PDB entry 6UW3 | X-ray diffraction, 2.40 A resolution | chains B and A

# Chain B (and A)
Molecule: Phosphoenolpyruvate transferase
Organism: Mycolicibacterium smegmatis (strain ATCC 700084 / mc(2)155)
Notes: EC 2.7.8.28; chain A of this document is another copy of the same molecule, construct and numbering; everything in this record applies to it too
Reference sequence: A0QTG2 (FBIA_MYCS2); numbering as in UniProt (aligned over 1-327)
Chain sequence (327 residues; each row starts with the number of its first residue):
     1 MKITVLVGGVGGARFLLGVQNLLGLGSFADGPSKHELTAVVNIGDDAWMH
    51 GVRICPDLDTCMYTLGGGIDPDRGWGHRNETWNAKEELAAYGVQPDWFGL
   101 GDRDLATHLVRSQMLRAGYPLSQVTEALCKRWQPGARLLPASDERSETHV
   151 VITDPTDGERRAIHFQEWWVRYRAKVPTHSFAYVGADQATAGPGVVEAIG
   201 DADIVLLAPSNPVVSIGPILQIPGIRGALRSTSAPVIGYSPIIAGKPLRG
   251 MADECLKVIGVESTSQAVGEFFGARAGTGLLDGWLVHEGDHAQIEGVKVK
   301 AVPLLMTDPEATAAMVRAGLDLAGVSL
Disordered / not traced: 327
Swiss-Prot annotation at these positions:
  - binding site (7,8-didemethyl-8-hydroxy-5-deazariboflavin): Asp59
Ion coordination: Ca2+ site 1: Asp45, Asp57 (together with GDP, glycerol); Ca2+ site 2: Gly92 (shared with Asp157(A), Gly245(A) of chain A); Ca2+ site 3: Glu144, Gln188 (shared with Leu248(A), Gly250(A) of chain A)
Residues lining bound ligands: GDP (guanosine-5'-diphosphate): Gly8, Gly9, Val10, Gly11, Gly12, Arg14, Asp57, Trp169, Pro209, Ser210, Asn211, Ser215, Ser240, Pro241, Ile243, Leu248, Arg249, Ala252, Leu304, Leu305, Met306
From the paper describing this entry:
  - Ca2+ coordination: Asp45, Asp57
  - conformationally variable residues (order/disorder transition): Tyr239 to Glu254

# Chain B / chain A interface
Residue-residue contacts (44):
  His50(B) - Leu109(A)
  His50(B) - Gln113(A)
  Gly51(B) - Gln113(A)
  Met62(B) - Tyr91(A)
  His77(B) - Glu87(A)  salt bridge
  Thr81(B) - Asn83(A)  hydrogen bond
  Asn83(B) - Thr81(A)  hydrogen bond
  Asn83(B) - Arg103(A)
  Ala84(B) - Asp102(A)
  Ala84(B) - Ala106(A)
  Glu86(B) - Arg103(A)  salt bridge
  Glu87(B) - Arg103(A)  salt bridge
  Glu87(B) - Ala106(A)
  Glu87(B) - Arg131(A)  salt bridge
  Leu88(B) - Ala106(A)
  Leu88(B) - Val110(A)  hydrophobic
  Ala90(B) - Arg131(A)
  Tyr91(B) - Met62(A)
  Tyr91(B) - Thr107(A)  hydrogen bond
  Tyr91(B) - Arg131(A)
  Tyr91(B) - Trp132(A)  hydrogen bond
  Val93(B) - Val110(A)  hydrophobic
  Asp102(B) - Thr81(A)
  Asp102(B) - Ala84(A)
  Asp102(B) - Asp102(A)
  Arg103(B) - Asn83(A)  hydrogen bond
  Arg103(B) - Glu86(A)  salt bridge
  Arg103(B) - Glu87(A)  salt bridge
  Leu105(B) - Leu109(A)  hydrophobic
  Ala106(B) - Ala84(A)
  Ala106(B) - Glu87(A)
  Ala106(B) - Leu88(A)  hydrophobic
  Thr107(B) - Tyr91(A)  hydrogen bond
  Leu109(B) - His50(A)
  Leu109(B) - Val52(A)  hydrophobic
  Val110(B) - Leu88(A)  hydrophobic
  Gln113(B) - His50(A)
  Gln113(B) - Gly51(A)
  Arg116(B) - Arg116(A)
  Leu128(B) - Tyr91(A)  hydrophobic
  Arg131(B) - Glu87(A)  salt bridge
  Arg131(B) - Ala90(A)
  Arg131(B) - Tyr91(A)
  Trp132(B) - Tyr91(A)  hydrogen bond
Interface residues without a listed pair, chain B (27 interface residues in all): Val52, Tyr63
Interface residues without a listed pair, chain A (26 interface residues in all): Tyr63, His77, Leu105, Leu128

# In short
Chain B and chain A form an interface of 27 and 26 residues respectively; the contacts include 7 hydrogen
bonds and 7 salt bridges. Polar contacts include His77(B)-Glu87(A), Glu86(B)-Arg103(A) and Glu87(B)-Arg103(A).
Bound to chain B: GDP. From the paper: Ca2+ coordination by Asp45(B) and Asp57(B); conformational variability
at Tyr239(B).
Chain B and chain A are both Phosphoenolpyruvate transferase (Mycolicibacterium smegmatis (strain ATCC 700084
/ mc(2)155)); the structure, The crystal structure of FbiA from Mycobacterium Smegmatis, GDP Bound form, was
determined by X-ray diffraction, deposited together with 6UVX, 6UW1, 6UW5 and 6UW7.
